PDB entry 3VNZ | X-ray diffraction, 1.80 A resolution | chain A

# Chain A
Protein: beta-GLUCURONIDASE
Source organism: Acidobacterium capsulatum
Notes: EC 3.2.1.31
UniProt: C1F2K5 (C1F2K5_ACIC5); residue numbers follow UniProt; this construct covers 1-475
Sequence (488 residues; each row starts with the number of its first residue):
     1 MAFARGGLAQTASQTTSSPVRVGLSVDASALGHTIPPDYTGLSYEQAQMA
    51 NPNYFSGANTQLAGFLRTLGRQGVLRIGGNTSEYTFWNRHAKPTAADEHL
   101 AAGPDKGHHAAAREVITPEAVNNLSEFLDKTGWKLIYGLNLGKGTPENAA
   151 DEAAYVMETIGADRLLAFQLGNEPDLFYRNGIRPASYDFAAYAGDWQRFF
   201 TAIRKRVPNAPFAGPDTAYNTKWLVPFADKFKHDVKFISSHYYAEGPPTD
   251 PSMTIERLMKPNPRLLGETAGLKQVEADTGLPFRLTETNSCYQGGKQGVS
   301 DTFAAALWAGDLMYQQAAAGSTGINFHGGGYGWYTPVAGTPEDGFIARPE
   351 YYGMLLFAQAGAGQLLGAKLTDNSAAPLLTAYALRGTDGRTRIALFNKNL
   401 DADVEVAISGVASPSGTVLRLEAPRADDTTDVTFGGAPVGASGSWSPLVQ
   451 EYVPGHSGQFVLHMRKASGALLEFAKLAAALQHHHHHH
Not modelled in the structure: 1-17, 484-488
Construct notes: expression tag (476-488)
Small-molecule neighbours: beta-D-glucopyranuronic acid (BDP): E45, G79, N80, P104, D105, N172, E173, Y243, E287, C291, Y292, Q293, G294, H327, Y334
What the authors report for this chain:
  - catalytic residues: E173, E287
  - binding site for beta-D-glucopyranuronic acid: E45, N80, P104, D105, N172, E173, Y243, E287, Q293, G294, H327, Y334
  - contacts within the chain: E45-T81 (hydrogen bond), E45-H327 (hydrogen bond)
  - mutagenesis - E173A, E173G, Y219A, Y243A, E287G, H327N, H327S: decreased catalytic activity
  - mutagenesis - E45Q, E173Q, E287A, E287Q, H327K, H327T: abolished catalytic activity
  - mutagenesis - Y292A, Y334W: abolished catalytic activity on PNP-beta-GlcA
  - mutagenesis - Y292A: unchanged catalytic activity on PNP-beta-Glc
  - mutagenesis - Y334F (200-fold): decreased catalytic activity (beta-glucuronidase activity)
  - mutagenesis - Y334F (3-fold): increased catalytic activity (beta-glucosidase activity)
  - mutagenesis - Y334F (2.5-fold): decreased catalytic activity (beta-xylosidase activity)
  - mutagenesis - E45D (300-fold): decreased catalytic activity on PNP-beta-GlcA
  - specificity-determining residues: E45, Y243, Y292, Q293, G294, Y334
  - mutagenesis - E45D (7-fold): decreased catalytic activity on MeGlcA-beta-1,6-Gal2

# In short
Chain A binds beta-D-glucopyranuronic acid. From the paper: catalytic residues E173 and E287; E173A, E173G and
Y219A, among others, reduce catalytic activity; 17 substitutions were tested in all.
Chain A is beta-GLUCURONIDASE (Acidobacterium capsulatum); the structure, Crystal structure of
beta-glucuronidase from Acidobacterium capsulatum in complex with D-glucuronic acid, was determined by X-ray
diffraction together with 3VNY and 3VO0 from the same study.
